PDB entry 7CCQ | electron microscopy, 3.80 A resolution | chains D and I of the 11 polymer chains in the assembly

[Chain D]
Protein: Histone H2B type 1-J
From: Homo sapiens
Reference sequence: P06899 (H2B1J_HUMAN); residues 32-124 here correspond to UniProt positions 33-125 (UniProt number = residue number + 1)
Sequence (93 residues; numbered 32 to 124; the number before each row is that of its first residue):
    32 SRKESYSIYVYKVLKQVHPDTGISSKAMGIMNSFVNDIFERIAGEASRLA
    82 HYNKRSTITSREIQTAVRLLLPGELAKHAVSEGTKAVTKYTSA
Not modelled in the structure: 124

[Chain I]
Molecule: 147-nt DNA strand
From: Homo sapiens
Sequence (147 nucleotides; numbered -73 to 73; the number before each row is that of its first residue; numbers below 1 keep their minus sign (DA-73 is residue -73)):
   -73 ACAGGATGTATATATCTGACACGTGCCTGGAGACTAGGGAGTAATCCCCT
   -23 TGGCGGTTAAAACGCGGGGGACAGCGCGTACGTGCGTTTAAGCGGTGCTA
    27 GAGCTGTCTACGACCAATTGAGCGGCCTCGGCACCGGGATTCTCCAG

[How chain D and chain I interact]
Pairs across the interface (15; chain D residue first):
  Ser32(D) with DC30(I), hydrogen bond to the phosphate
  Glu35(D) with DG-45(I), sugar contact
  Tyr42(D) with DA-53(I), hydrogen bond to the phosphate; DC-52(I), hydrogen bond to the phosphate
  Gly53(D) with DA-53(I), phosphate contact
  Ile54(D) with DC-54(I), sugar contact; DA-53(I), hydrogen bond to the phosphate
  Ser55(D) with DC-54(I), phosphate contact
  Ser56(D) with DC-54(I), hydrogen bond to the phosphate
  Arg86(D) with DA-34(I), phosphate contact; DG-33(I), salt bridge to the phosphate
  Ser87(D) with DG-35(I), hydrogen bond to the phosphate; DA-34(I), hydrogen bond to the phosphate
  Thr88(D) with DG-35(I), phosphate contact; DA-34(I), hydrogen bond to the phosphate
Also at the interface, not in a pair above, chain D (13 interface residues in all): Arg33, Thr52, Lys85
Also at the interface, not in a pair above, chain I (9 interface residues in all): DC-47

[Summary]
13 residues of chain D and 9 residues of chain I are in contact, with 8 hydrogen bonds and 1 salt bridge.
Among the polar pairs are Ser32(D)-DC30(I), Tyr42(D)-DA-53(I) and Tyr42(D)-DC-52(I).
Chain D is Histone H2B type 1-J and chain I is a 147-nt DNA strand, both from Homo sapiens; the structure,
Structure of the 1:1 cGAS-nucleosome complex, was determined by electron microscopy together with 7CCR from
the same study.
